4PRZ - chains A and B; structure by X-ray diffraction, 2.12 A resolution.

[Chain A]
Molecule: Caspase-8
Source organism: Homo sapiens
Notes: EC 3.4.22.61
UniProt: Q14790 (CASP8_HUMAN); residue numbers follow UniProt; this construct covers 217-479
Amino-acid sequence (275 residues; row label = number of the first residue in the row):
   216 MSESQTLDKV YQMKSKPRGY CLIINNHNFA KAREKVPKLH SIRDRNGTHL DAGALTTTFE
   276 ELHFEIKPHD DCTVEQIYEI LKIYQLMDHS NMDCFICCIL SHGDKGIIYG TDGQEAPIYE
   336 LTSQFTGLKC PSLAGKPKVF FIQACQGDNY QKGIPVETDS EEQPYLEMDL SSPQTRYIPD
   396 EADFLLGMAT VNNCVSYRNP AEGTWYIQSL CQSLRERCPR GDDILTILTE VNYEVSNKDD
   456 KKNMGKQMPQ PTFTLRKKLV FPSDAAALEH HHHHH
Disordered / not traced: 216-222, 374-389, 479-490
Differences from the reference sequence: expression tag (216, 480-490)
Swiss-Prot annotation at these positions:
  - active site: His317, Cys360
  - site (Cleavage): Asp374, Ser375, Asp384, Leu385
  - modified residue: Lys224 (N6-acetyllysine), Tyr334 (Phosphotyrosine), Tyr380 (Phosphotyrosine), Ser387 (Phosphoserine), Arg413 (Microbial infection: ADP-riboxanated arginine)
  - natural variant: Arg248 (R248W: In CASP8D), Asp285 (D285H: Associated with protection against breast cancer)
  - mutagenesis: Cys360 (C360A: Does not affect localization to lamellipodia of migrating cells. Prevents DISC-mediated processing of CASP8; C360S: Abolishes interaction with UBR2), Tyr380 (Y380E: Phosphomimetic mutant which does not affect interaction with PIK3R1 or DISC-mediated processing; Y380F: Abolishes phosphorylation at this site ...), Ser387 (S387A: Impaired CDK1-mediated phosphorylation and enhanced apoptosis), Arg413 (R413A: Abolished ADP-riboxanation by C.violaceum CopC)
Residues lining bound ligands:
  - dithiane diol (DTD), molecule 1: Asn240, His242, Thr263, His264, Asp285, Asp286
  - dithiane diol (DTD), molecule 2: Tyr334, Thr337, Glu396, Phe399, Leu401, Thr467, Phe468, Thr469

[Chain B]
Molecule: (Ace)let(1u8) peptide
Amino-acid sequence (5 residues; row label = number of the first residue in the row):
   501 XLETX
Modified residues: ACE (acetyl group) at position 501; 1U8 ((3S)-3-amino-5-[(2,6-dimethylbenzoyl)oxy]-4-oxopentanoic acid) at position 505

[Chain A / chain B interface]
Contacting residue pairs (23):
  Arg258(A) with Glu503(B), salt bridge
  Arg260(A) with 1U8_505(B)
  Ser316(A) with 1U8_505(B)
  His317(A) with Thr504(B); 1U8_505(B), hydrogen bond (side chain-backbone)
  Gly318(A) with 1U8_505(B), hydrogen bond (backbone-backbone)
  Gln358(A) with 1U8_505(B)
  Ala359(A) with 1U8_505(B)
  Cys360(A) with 1U8_505(B), hydrogen bond (backbone-backbone)
  Ser411(A) with Thr504(B); 1U8_505(B), hydrogen bond (backbone-backbone)
  Tyr412(A) with Leu502(B), hydrophobic; Glu503(B); Thr504(B)
  Arg413(A) with Leu502(B); Glu503(B), salt bridge; Thr504(B), hydrogen bond (side chain-backbone); 1U8_505(B)
  Pro415(A) with ACE_501(B); Glu503(B)
  Thr419(A) with 1U8_505(B)
  Trp420(A) with Leu502(B), hydrophobic
  Asp455(A) with Leu502(B)
Other interface residues (no listed pair), chain A (19 interface residues in all): Asp259, Val410, Asn414, Asp454

[Summary]
Chain A and chain B form an interface of 19 and 5 residues respectively; the contacts include 5 hydrogen bonds
and 2 salt bridges. Among the polar pairs are Arg258(A)-Glu503(B), Arg413(A)-Glu503(B) and
His317(A)-1U8_505(B). Chain A binds dithiane diol.
Here chain A is Caspase-8 (Homo sapiens) and chain B is (Ace)let(1u8) peptide. Entry 4PRZ (Caspase-8 specific
unnatural amino acid peptides) was determined by X-ray diffraction, deposited together with 4PRY, 4PS0 and
4PS1.
